Entry 8ABY (electron microscopy, 3.70 A resolution); this record covers chains B and C of the 8 polymer chains in the assembly.

== Chain B ==
Molecule: DNA-directed RNA polymerase subunit alpha
From: Escherichia coli K-12
Notes: EC 2.7.7.6
UniProt: P0A7Z4 (RPOA_ECOLI); residue numbers follow UniProt; this construct covers 1-329
Sequence (329 residues; row label = number of the first residue in the row):
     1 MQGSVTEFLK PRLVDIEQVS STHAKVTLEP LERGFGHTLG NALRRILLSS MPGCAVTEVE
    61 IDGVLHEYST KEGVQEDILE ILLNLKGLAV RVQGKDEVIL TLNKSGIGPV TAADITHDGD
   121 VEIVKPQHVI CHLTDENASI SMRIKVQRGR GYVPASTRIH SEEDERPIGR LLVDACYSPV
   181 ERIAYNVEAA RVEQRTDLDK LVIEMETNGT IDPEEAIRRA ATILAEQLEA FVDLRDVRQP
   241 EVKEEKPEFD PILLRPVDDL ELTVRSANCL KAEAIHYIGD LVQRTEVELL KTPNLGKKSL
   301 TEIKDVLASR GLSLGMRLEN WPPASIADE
Unresolved in the structure: 1-3, 159-169, 233-329
UniProt features mapped onto this chain:
  - region: Glu-162 to Glu-165 (Required for interaction with Crp at class II promoters)
  - modified residue: Arg-265 (ADP-ribosylarginine), Lys-297 (N6-acetyllysine), Lys-298 (N6-acetyllysine)
  - mutagenesis: Arg-45 (R45C: In rpoA112; temperature-sensitive, blocks RNA polymerase assembly), Glu-162 to Glu-165 (5-fold decrease in CRP-class II promoter-dependent transcription), Glu-165 (E165K: 5-fold decrease in CRP-class II promoter-dependent transcription), Arg-191 (R191C: In rpoA101; temperature-sensitive)

== Chain C ==
Molecule: DNA-directed RNA polymerase subunit beta
From: Escherichia coli K-12
Notes: EC 2.7.7.6
UniProt: P0A8V2 (RPOB_ECOLI); residue numbers follow UniProt; this construct covers 1-1342
Sequence (1342 residues; numbered 1 to 1342; the number before each row is that of its first residue):
     1 MVYSYTEKKR IRKDFGKRPQ VLDVPYLLSI QLDSFQKFIE QDPEGQYGLE AAFRSVFPIQ
    61 SYSGNSELQY VSYRLGEPVF DVQECQIRGV TYSAPLRVKL RLVIYEREAP EGTVKDIKEQ
   121 EVYMGEIPLM TDNGTFVING TERVIVSQLH RSPGVFFDSD KGKTHSSGKV LYNARIIPYR
   181 GSWLDFEFDP KDNLFVRIDR RRKLPATIIL RALNYTTEQI LDLFFEKVIF EIRDNKLQME
   241 LVPERLRGET ASFDIEANGK VYVEKGRRIT ARHIRQLEKD DVKLIEVPVE YIAGKVVAKD
   301 YIDESTGELI CAANMELSLD LLAKLSQSGH KRIETLFTND LDHGPYISET LRVDPTNDRL
   361 SALVEIYRMM RPGEPPTREA AESLFENLFF SEDRYDLSAV GRMKFNRSLL REEIEGSGIL
   421 SKDDIIDVMK KLIDIRNGKG EVDDIDHLGN RRIRSVGEMA ENQFRVGLVR VERAVKERLS
   481 LGDLDTLMPQ DMINAKPISA AVKEFFGSSQ LSQFMDQNNP LSEITHKRRI SALGPGGLTR
   541 ERAGFEVRDV HPTHYGRVCP IETPEGPNIG LINSLSVYAQ TNEYGFLETP YRKVTDGVVT
   601 DEIHYLSAIE EGNYVIAQAN SNLDEEGHFV EDLVTCRSKG ESSLFSRDQV DYMDVSTQQV
   661 VSVGASLIPF LEHDDANRAL MGANMQRQAV PTLRADKPLV GTGMERAVAV DSGVTAVAKR
   721 GGVVQYVDAS RIVIKVNEDE MYPGEAGIDI YNLTKYTRSN QNTCINQMPC VSLGEPVERG
   781 DVLADGPSTD LGELALGQNM RVAFMPWNGY NFEDSILVSE RVVQEDRFTT IHIQELACVS
   841 RDTKLGPEEI TADIPNVGEA ALSKLDESGI VYIGAEVTGG DILVGKVTPK GETQLTPEEK
   901 LLRAIFGEKA SDVKDSSLRV PNGVSGTVID VQVFTRDGVE KDKRALEIEE MQLKQAKKDL
   961 SEELQILEAG LFSRIRAVLV AGGVEAEKLD KLPRDRWLEL GLTDEEKQNQ LEQLAEQYDE
  1021 LKHEFEKKLE AKRRKITQGD DLAPGVLKIV KVYLAVKRRI QPGDKMAGRH GNKGVISKIN
  1081 PIEDMPYDEN GTPVDIVLNP LGVPSRMNIG QILETHLGMA AKGIGDKINA MLKQQQEVAK
  1141 LREFIQRAYD LGADVRQKVD LSTFSDEEVM RLAENLRKGM PIATPVFDGA KEAEIKELLK
  1201 LGDLPTSGQI RLYDGRTGEQ FERPVTVGYM YMLKLNHLVD DKMHARSTGS YSLVTQQPLG
  1261 GKAQFGGQRF GEMEVWALEA YGAAYTLQEM LTVKSDDVNG RTKMYKNIVD GNHQMEPGMP
  1321 ESFNVLLKEI RSLGINIELE DE
Unresolved in the structure: 1, 891-912
UniProt features mapped onto this chain:
  - modified residue (N6-acetyllysine): Lys-1022, Lys-1200
  - mutagenesis: Ile-561 (I561S: Resistant to antibiotics salinamide A and B), Ile-569 (I569S: Resistant to antibiotics salinamide A and B), Ala-665 (A665E: Resistant to antibiotics salinamide A and B), Asp-675 (D675A/G: Resistant to antibiotics salinamide A and B), Asn-677 (N677H/K: Resistant to antibiotics salinamide A and B), Leu-680 (L680M: Resistant to antibiotics salinamide A and B), Glu-813 (E813K: Disrupts the enzyme's active center)

== Interface between chain B and chain C ==
Contacting residue pairs - 4 pairs, chain B then chain C:
  Arg-33(B) with Glu-820(C), salt bridge
  His-37(B) with Arg-1216(C), hydrogen bond
  Asn-41(B) with Arg-1216(C), hydrogen bond (side chain-backbone); Thr-1217(C), hydrogen bond (side chain-backbone)
Other interface residues (no listed pair), chain B (5 interface residues in all): Gly-34, Arg-45
Other interface residues (no listed pair), chain C (6 interface residues in all): Pro-1081, Glu-1083, Glu-1219

== Summary ==
5 residues of chain B and 6 residues of chain C are in contact, with 3 hydrogen bonds and 1 salt bridge. Polar
contacts include Arg-33(B)/Glu-820(C), His-37(B)/Arg-1216(C) and Asn-41(B)/Arg-1216(C). Curated annotation
(UniProt) lists 6 mutagenesis sites on chain B; 7 mutagenesis sites on chain C.
Chain B is DNA-directed RNA polymerase subunit alpha and chain C is DNA-directed RNA polymerase subunit beta,
both from Escherichia coli K-12; the structure, RNA polymerase bound to purified in vitro transcribed
regulatory RNA putL - pause prone, closed clamp ..., was determined by electron microscopy (same publication
as 8ABZ, 8AC0, 8AC1, 8AC2, 8ACP and 8AD1).
